Entry 4DC2 (X-ray diffraction, 2.40 A resolution); this record covers chains A and Z.

Chain A:
Molecule: Protein kinase C iota type
From: Mus musculus
Notes: EC 2.7.11.13
Reference sequence: Q62074 (KPCI_MOUSE); residues 222-586 here correspond to UniProt positions 231-595 (UniProt number = residue number + 9)
Chain sequence (396 residues; each row starts with the number of its first residue):
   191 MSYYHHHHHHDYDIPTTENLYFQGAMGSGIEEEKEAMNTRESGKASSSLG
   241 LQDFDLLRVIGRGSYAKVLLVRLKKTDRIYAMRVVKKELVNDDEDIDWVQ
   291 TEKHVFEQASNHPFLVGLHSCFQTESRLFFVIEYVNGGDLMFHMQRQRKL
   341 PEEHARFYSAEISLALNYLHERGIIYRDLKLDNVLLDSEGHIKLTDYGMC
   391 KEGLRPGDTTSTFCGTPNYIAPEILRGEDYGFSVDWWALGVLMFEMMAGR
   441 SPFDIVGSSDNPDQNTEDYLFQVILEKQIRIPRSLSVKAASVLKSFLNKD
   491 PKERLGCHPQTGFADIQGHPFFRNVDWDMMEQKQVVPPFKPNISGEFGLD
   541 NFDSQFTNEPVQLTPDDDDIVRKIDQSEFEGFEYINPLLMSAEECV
Not modelled in the structure: 191-238, 282-285, 449-454, 578-586
Modified / non-standard residues: T554 (phosphothreonine; TPO)
Construct notes: expression tag (191-221); conflict R273 (Lys282 in Q62074)
Small-molecule neighbours: adenine (ADE): I250, V258, A271, R273, V306, I322, E323, Y324, V325, L375, T385, F542
UniProt features mapped onto this chain:
  - active site: D368 (Proton acceptor)
  - binding site (ATP): I250 to V258
  - modified residue: Y255 (Phosphotyrosine), Y270 (Phosphotyrosine), Y324 (Phosphotyrosine), T402 (Phosphothreonine), T554 (Phosphothreonine)
Reported in the primary citation:
  - catalytic residues: K370, N373 (proposed by the authors, not directly observed)
  - post-translational modification sites: T554
  - contacts within the chain: V306-Y387 (backbone contact), D368-T406, K370-T406 (hydrogen bond), L394-F422, N408-E435 (hydrogen bond), Y409-E435 (hydrogen bond)
  - mutagenesis - N408D: decreased binding to Partitioning defective 3 homolog (chain Z)
  - specificity-determining residues: N408 (by similarity / conservation)

Chain Z:
Molecule: Partitioning defective 3 homolog
Notes: fragment: Substrate Peptide
Reference sequence: Q9Z340 (PARD3_RAT); residues 1046-1073 here correspond to UniProt positions 813-840 (UniProt number = residue number - 233)
Chain sequence (28 residues; numbered 1046 to 1073; the number before each row is that of its first residue):
  1046 DPVLAFQREGFGRQSMSEKRTKQFSNAS
Not modelled in the structure: 1046, 1063-1073
UniProt features mapped onto this chain:
  - modified residue: S1060 (Phosphoserine), K1067 (N6-acetyllysine), S1070 (Phosphoserine)
Reported in the primary citation:
  - post-translational modification sites: S1060
  - mutagenesis - S1060A: decreased catalytic activity with Protein kinase C iota type (chain A)
  - mutagenesis - S1062A: unchanged catalytic activity with Protein kinase C iota type (chain A)
  - mutagenesis - S1060A/S1062A: abolished catalytic activity with Protein kinase C iota type (chain A)
  - mutagenesis - S1060E, S1062E: abolished binding to Protein kinase C iota type (chain A)
  - mutagenesis - S1060A, K1064A, R1065A: decreased binding to Protein kinase C iota type (chain A)
  - mutagenesis - Q1059A, S1062A: unchanged binding to Protein kinase C iota type (chain A)

Interface between chain A and chain Z:
Residue-residue contacts (49):
  S254(A) - S1060(Z)
  D329(A) - R1053(Z)  salt bridge
  M331(A) - F1051(Z)  hydrophobic
  M331(A) - R1053(Z)
  M331(A) - R1058(Z)
  F332(A) - R1053(Z)
  M334(A) - F1051(Z)  hydrophobic
  Q335(A) - F1051(Z)  hydrogen bond (side chain-backbone)
  Q335(A) - R1053(Z)
  R338(A) - P1047(Z)
  R338(A) - V1048(Z)  hydrogen bond (side chain-backbone)
  D368(A) - S1060(Z)  hydrogen bond
  L371(A) - F1051(Z)  hydrophobic
  D372(A) - R1053(Z)  salt bridge
  M389(A) - S1060(Z)
  M389(A) - M1061(Z)
  M389(A) - S1062(Z)
  F403(A) - S1062(Z)
  C404(A) - M1061(Z)
  C404(A) - S1062(Z)
  G405(A) - S1060(Z)
  G405(A) - M1061(Z)  hydrogen bond (backbone-backbone)
  T406(A) - G1057(Z)
  T406(A) - R1058(Z)
  T406(A) - Q1059(Z)
  T406(A) - S1060(Z)
  P407(A) - G1057(Z)
  P407(A) - Q1059(Z)
  N408(A) - G1057(Z)  hydrogen bond (backbone-backbone)
  N408(A) - R1058(Z)
  Y409(A) - R1058(Z)  hydrogen bond
  E435(A) - F1051(Z)
  E435(A) - R1058(Z)  salt bridge
  G439(A) - A1050(Z)
  G439(A) - F1051(Z)
  R440(A) - F1051(Z)
  S441(A) - R1058(Z)
  I445(A) - F1056(Z)  hydrophobic
  V446(A) - F1056(Z)
  V446(A) - R1058(Z)
  G447(A) - L1049(Z)
  G447(A) - A1050(Z)
  G447(A) - Q1052(Z)
  N455(A) - F1056(Z)
  T456(A) - F1056(Z)
  E457(A) - F1056(Z)
  L460(A) - G1057(Z)
  D543(A) - R1053(Z)  salt bridge
  F546(A) - R1053(Z)
Also at the interface, not in a pair above, chain A (36 interface residues in all): Y255, K370, T402, S448, Q545
From the paper, about this interface:
  - pairs named by the authors: D329(A)-R1053(Z), M331(A)-F1051(Z), M334(A)-F1051(Z), L371(A)-F1051(Z), D372(A)-R1053(Z), F403(A)-M1061(Z) (hydrophobic contact), P407(A)-M1061(Z) (hydrophobic contact), N408(A)-R1058(Z) (hydrogen bond), Y409(A)-R1058(Z) (hydrogen bond), I445(A)-F1056(Z), V446(A)-F1056(Z), L460(A)-F1056(Z), D543(A)-R1053(Z)
  - interface residues, chain Z: R1058(Z)
  - hot spots on chain Z (mutagenesis) - R1053A, F1056A, R1058A: decreased binding to Protein kinase C iota type (chain A)

Overview:
36 residues of chain A face 14 of chain Z across their interface, with 6 hydrogen bonds and 4 salt bridges.
Polar contacts include D329(A)-R1053(Z), D372(A)-R1053(Z) and E435(A)-R1058(Z). The authors report contacts
between D329(A) and R1053(Z), M331(A) and F1051(Z) and M334(A) and F1051(Z) among others; hydrophobic contacts
between F403(A) and M1061(Z) and P407(A) and M1061(Z); hydrogen bonds between N408(A) and R1058(Z) and Y409(A)
and R1058(Z). The paper reports catalytic residues K370(A) and N373(A); S1060A, K1064A and R1065A of chain Z,
among others, reduce binding to Protein kinase C iota type (chain A); 12 substitutions were tested in all.
Here chain A is Protein kinase C iota type (Mus musculus) and chain Z is Partitioning defective 3 homolog.
Entry 4DC2 (Structure of PKC in Complex with a Substrate Peptide from Par-3) was determined by X-ray
diffraction.
